PDB entry 6KQH | X-ray diffraction, 3.18 A resolution | chains A and B of the 9 polymer chains in the assembly

== Chain A (and B) ==
Molecule: DNA-directed RNA polymerase subunit alpha
Organism: Thermus thermophilus (strain HB8 / ATCC 27634 / DSM 579)
Notes: EC 2.7.7.6; chain B of this document is another copy of the same molecule, construct and numbering; everything in this record applies to it too
UniProt: Q5SHR6 (RPOA_THET8); residues 1-315 here = UniProt positions 1-315
Sequence (315 residues; row label = number of the first residue in the row):
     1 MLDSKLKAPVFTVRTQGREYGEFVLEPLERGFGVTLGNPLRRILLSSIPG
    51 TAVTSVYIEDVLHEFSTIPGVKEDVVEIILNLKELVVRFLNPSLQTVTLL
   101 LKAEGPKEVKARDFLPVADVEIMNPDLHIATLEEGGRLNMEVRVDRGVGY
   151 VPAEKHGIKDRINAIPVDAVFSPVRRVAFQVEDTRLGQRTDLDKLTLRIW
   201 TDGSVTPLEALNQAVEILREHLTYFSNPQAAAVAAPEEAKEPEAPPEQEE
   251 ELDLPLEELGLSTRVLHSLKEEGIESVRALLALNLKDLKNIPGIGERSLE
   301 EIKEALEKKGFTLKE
Unresolved in the structure: 1-3, 235-315 (chain B: 1-5, 229-315)

== Chain A / chain B interface ==
Contacting residue pairs - 58 pairs, chain A then chain B:
  Ala8(A) with Tyr224(B), hydrophobic
  Pro9(A) with Tyr224(B)
  Phe11(A) with Tyr224(B); Phe225(B), hydrophobic; Ser226(B); Asn227(B); Pro228(B)
  Val13(A) with Pro228(B), hydrophobic
  Leu25(A) with Tyr224(B); Phe225(B), hydrophobic
  Leu28(A) with His221(B)
  Gly31(A) with Arg42(B), hydrogen bond (backbone-side chain)
  Phe32(A) with Ser47(B); Ile217(B), hydrophobic; His221(B)
  Val34(A) with Arg42(B)
  Thr35(A) with Pro39(B); Arg42(B), hydrogen bond; Ile43(B)
  Leu36(A) with His221(B)
  Pro39(A) with Thr35(B); Pro39(B), hydrophobic
  Leu40(A) with Phe225(B), hydrophobic
  Arg42(A) with Gly31(B), hydrogen bond (side chain-backbone); Val34(B); Thr35(B), hydrogen bond
  Ile43(A) with Phe32(B), hydrophobic; Thr35(B)
  Ser47(A) with Phe32(B)
  Val215(A) with Leu222(B); Phe225(B), hydrophobic
  Ile217(A) with Phe32(B), hydrophobic
  Leu218(A) with Leu36(B), hydrophobic; Leu222(B), hydrophobic
  Arg219(A) with Arg219(B); Leu222(B)
  His221(A) with Phe32(B); Leu36(B)
  Leu222(A) with Val215(B); Leu218(B), hydrophobic; Arg219(B); Leu222(B), hydrophobic
  Tyr224(A) with Pro9(B), hydrophobic; Phe11(B); Leu25(B)
  Phe225(A) with Phe11(B), hydrophobic; Leu25(B), hydrophobic; Leu40(B), hydrophobic
  Asn227(A) with Phe11(B)
  Pro228(A) with Phe11(B), hydrophobic; Val13(B), hydrophobic
  Gln229(A) with Phe11(B), hydrogen bond (backbone-backbone); Thr12(B); Val13(B), hydrogen bond (backbone-backbone)
  Ala230(A) with Val13(B)
  Ala231(A) with Val13(B), hydrogen bond (backbone-backbone); Arg14(B)
  Val233(A) with Arg14(B)
Also at the interface, not in a pair above, chain A (33 interface residues in all): Lys7, Ser46, Leu211
Also at the interface, not in a pair above, chain B (30 interface residues in all): Leu28, Ser46, Leu211

== Summary ==
33 residues of chain A and 30 residues of chain B are in contact, with 7 hydrogen bonds. Among the polar pairs
are Gly31(A)-Arg42(B), Thr35(A)-Arg42(B) and Gln229(A)-Phe11(B).
Both chains are DNA-directed RNA polymerase subunit alpha (Thermus thermophilus (strain HB8 / ATCC 27634 / DSM
579)). Entry 6KQH (Thermus thermophilus initial transcription complex comprising sigma A and 5'-OH RNA of 7
nt) was determined by X-ray diffraction (same publication as 6KQD, 6KQE, 6KQF, 6KQG, 6KQL, 6KQM and 6 further
entries).
